Entry 7EHH (X-ray diffraction, 2.00 A resolution); this record covers chain A.

[Chain A]
Protein: alpha-glucosidase
Organism: Weissella cibaria
Notes: EC 3.2.1.20
Amino-acid sequence (589 residues; numbered 1 to 589; the number before each row is that of its first residue):
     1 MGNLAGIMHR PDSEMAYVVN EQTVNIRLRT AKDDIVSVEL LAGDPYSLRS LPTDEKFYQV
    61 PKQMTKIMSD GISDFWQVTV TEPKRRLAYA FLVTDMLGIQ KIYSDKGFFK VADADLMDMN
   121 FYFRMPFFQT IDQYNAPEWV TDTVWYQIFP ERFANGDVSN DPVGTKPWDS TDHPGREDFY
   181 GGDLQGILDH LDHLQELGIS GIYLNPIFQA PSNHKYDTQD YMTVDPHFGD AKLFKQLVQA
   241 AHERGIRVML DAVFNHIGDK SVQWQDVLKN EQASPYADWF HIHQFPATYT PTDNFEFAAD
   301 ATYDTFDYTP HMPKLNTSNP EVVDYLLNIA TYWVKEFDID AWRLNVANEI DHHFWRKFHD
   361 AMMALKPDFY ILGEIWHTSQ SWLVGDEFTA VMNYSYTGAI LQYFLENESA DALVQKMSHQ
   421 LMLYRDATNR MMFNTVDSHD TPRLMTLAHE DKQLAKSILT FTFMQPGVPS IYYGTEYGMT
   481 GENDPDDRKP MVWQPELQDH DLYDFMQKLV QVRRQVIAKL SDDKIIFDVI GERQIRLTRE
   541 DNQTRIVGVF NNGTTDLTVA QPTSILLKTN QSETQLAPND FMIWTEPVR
Unresolved in the structure: 1
Bound ions: Ca2+: Asn-155, Asp-157, Asn-160, Asp-161, Gly-181, Asp-183

[In short]
Asn-155, Asp-157, Asn-160, Asp-161, Gly-181 and Asp-183 form the Ca2+ site.
Chain A is alpha-glucosidase (Weissella cibaria); the structure, Crystal structure of alpha-glucosidase from
Weissella cibaria BKK1 in complex with maltose, was determined by X-ray diffraction together with 7D9B, 7D9C,
7DCG and 7DCH from the same study.
